Entry 6M8S (X-ray diffraction, 3.71 A resolution); this record covers chains C and K of the 15 polymer chains in the assembly.

Chain C (and K):
Name: Guanine nucleotide-binding protein G(I)/G(S)/G(T) subunit beta-1
From: Homo sapiens
Notes: chain K of this document is another copy of the same molecule, construct and numbering; everything in this record applies to it too
UniProtKB: P62873 (GBB1_HUMAN); residue numbers follow UniProt; this construct covers 2-340
Amino-acid sequence (350 residues; numbered -9 to 340; the number before each row is that of its first residue; numbers below 1 keep their minus sign (Met-9 is residue -9)):
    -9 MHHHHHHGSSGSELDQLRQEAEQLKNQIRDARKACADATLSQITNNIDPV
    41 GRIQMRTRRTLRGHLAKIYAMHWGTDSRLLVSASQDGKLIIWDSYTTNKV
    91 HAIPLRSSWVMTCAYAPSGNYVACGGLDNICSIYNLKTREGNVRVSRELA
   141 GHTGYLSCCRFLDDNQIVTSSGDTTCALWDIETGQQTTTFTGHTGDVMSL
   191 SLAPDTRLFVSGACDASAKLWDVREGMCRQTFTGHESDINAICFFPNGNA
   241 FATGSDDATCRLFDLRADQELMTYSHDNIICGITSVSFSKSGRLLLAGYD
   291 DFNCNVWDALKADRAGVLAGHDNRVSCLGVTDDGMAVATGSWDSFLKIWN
Disordered / not traced: -9 to 1, 128-133 (chain K: -9 to 1, 128-134)
Differences from the reference sequence: expression tag (-9 to 1)
UniProt features mapped onto this chain:
  - modified residue: Ser2 (N-acetylserine), His266 (Phosphohistidine)
  - natural variant: Leu30 (L30F: In MRD42; uncertain significance), Arg52 (R52G: In MRD42), Gly64 (G64V: In MRD42), Asp76 (D76E: In MRD42; D76G: In MRD42), Gly77 (G77S: In MRD42), Lys78 (K78R: In MRD42), Ile80 (I80N: In MRD42; I80T: In MRD42), His91 (H91R: In MRD42; uncertain significance), Ala92 (A92T: In MRD42), Pro94 (P94S: In MRD42), Leu95 (L95P: In MRD42), Arg96 (R96L: In MRD42), 5 further natural variant entries in UniProt
Reported in the primary citation:
  - mutagenesis - R42D/R46D: decreased binding to BTB/POZ domain-containing protein KCTD12
  - self-association interface (contacts with another copy of this molecule): Arg42

Chain C / chain K interface:
Residue-residue contacts - 14 pairs, chain C then chain K:
  Arg42(C) with Gly141(K), hydrogen bond (side chain-backbone); Asp163(K), salt bridge; Thr165(K); Gln176(K), hydrogen bond
  Gln44(C) with Ala140(K), hydrogen bond (side chain-backbone); Gly141(K); Gly174(K)
  Arg46(C) with Glu138(K), salt bridge
  Arg304(C) with Thr143(K), hydrogen bond (side chain-backbone)
  Gly306(C) with Thr143(K)
  Val307(C) with Asn119(K); His142(K); Thr143(K)
  Asp312(C) with Trp99(K), hydrogen bond
Also at the interface, not in a pair above, chain C (10 interface residues in all): Met45, Asn268, Ala309
Also at the interface, not in a pair above, chain K (17 interface residues in all): Leu117, Asp118, Leu139, Gln175, Thr179, Asp186
Interface features reported in the paper:
  - hot spots on chain C (mutagenesis) - R42D: decreased binding to BTB/POZ domain-containing protein KCTD12

Summary:
Chain C and chain K form an interface of 10 and 17 residues respectively, with 5 hydrogen bonds and 2 salt
bridges. Polar pairs include Arg42(C)-Asp163(K), Arg46(C)-Glu138(K) and Arg42(C)-Gly141(K). From the paper:
R42D/R46D and R42D of chain C reduce binding to BTB/POZ domain-containing protein KCTD12; a self-association
interface involving Arg42(C).
Chain C and chain K are both Guanine nucleotide-binding protein G(I)/G(S)/G(T) subunit beta-1 (Homo sapiens);
the structure, Crystal structure of the KCTD12 H1 domain in complex with Gbeta1gamma2 subunits, was determined
by X-ray diffraction (same publication as 6M8R).
